Entry 4S1S (X-ray diffraction, 3.39 A resolution); this record covers chains G and H of the 3 polymer chains in the assembly.

== Chain G ==
Name: clade A/E 93TH057 HIV-1 gp120 core
Organism: Human immunodeficiency virus 1
Notes: engineered mutation(s): V1V2 and V3 deletion
Sequence (353 residues; each row starts with the number of its first residue; note: 96 numbers in that range are skipped by the numbering (no residue carries them; nothing is unmodelled there)):
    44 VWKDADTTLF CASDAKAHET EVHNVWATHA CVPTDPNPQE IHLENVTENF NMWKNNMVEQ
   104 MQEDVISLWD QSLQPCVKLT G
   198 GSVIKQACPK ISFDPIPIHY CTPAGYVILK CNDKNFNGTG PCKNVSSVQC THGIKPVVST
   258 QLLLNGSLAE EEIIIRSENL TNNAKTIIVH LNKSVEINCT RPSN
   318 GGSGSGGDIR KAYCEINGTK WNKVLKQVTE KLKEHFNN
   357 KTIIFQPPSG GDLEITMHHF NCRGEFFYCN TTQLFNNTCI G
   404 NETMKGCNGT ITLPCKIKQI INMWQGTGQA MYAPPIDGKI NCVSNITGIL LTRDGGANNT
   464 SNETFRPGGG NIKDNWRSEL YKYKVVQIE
Not modelled in the structure: 318-324, 404-407
Cystine bridges: Cys54-Cys74, Cys119-Cys205, Cys218-Cys247, Cys228-Cys239, Cys296-Cys331, Cys378-Cys445, Cys385-Cys418, Cys395-Cys410
Glycans and other covalent adducts: N-acetylglucosamine (NAG) linked to Asn234, Asn241, Asn262, Asn276, Asn289, Asn295, Asn334, Asn386, Asn392, Asn448

== Chain H ==
Name: Fab of VRC01-lineage antibody, 45-VRC01.H5.F-185917 heavy chain
Organism: Homo sapiens
Notes: fragment: Fab of VRC01-lineage antibody, 45-VRC01.H5.F-185917 heavy chain; antibody fragment or engineered binder
Sequence (228 residues; each row starts with the number of its first residue; a row labelled like 82A-82C holds insertion residues (82A, then the next letters in order)):
     1 EVRLRQSGAG FKKPGASVRV SCEASGYTFI KYYLHWIRQV PGGHPEWIGW IN
   52A P
    53 RGGQVNYSRQ FPGKFTMTRD TIRETAYLDV
82A-82C RGL
    83 TSDDTAVYYC VRTADCER
100A-100H DPCKGWVF
   101 PHWGQGTLVI VSPASTKGPS VFPLAPSSKS TSGGTAALGC LVKDYFPEPV TVSWNSGALT
   161 SGVHTFPAVL QSSGLYSLSS VVTVPSSSLG TQTYICNVNH KPSNTKVDKK VEPKSC
Cystine bridges: Cys22-Cys92, Cys98-Cys100C, Cys140-Cys196

== Chain G / chain H interface ==
Residue-residue contacts - 39 pairs, chain G then chain H:
  Lys97(G) - Arg100(H)
  Asn279(G) - Trp100F(H)
  Asn280(G) - Trp50(H)  hydrogen bond
  Asn280(G) - Asn58(H)
  Asn280(G) - Trp100F(H)
  Ala281(G) - Lys100D(H)
  Ala281(G) - Trp100F(H)
  Ser365(G) - Val57(H)
  Ser365(G) - Tyr59(H)
  Gly366(G) - Gly55(H)
  Gly366(G) - Gln56(H)
  Gly367(G) - Gly55(H)
  Asp368(G) - Gly54(H)
  Asp368(G) - Arg71(H)  salt bridge
  Ile371(G) - Gly54(H)
  Ile371(G) - Gly55(H)
  Ile371(G) - Gln56(H)
  Gln428(G) - Arg53(H)  hydrogen bond (backbone-side chain)
  Gly429(G) - Arg53(H)
  Arg456(G) - Asn58(H)  hydrogen bond (backbone-side chain)
  Asp457(G) - Asn58(H)
  Asp457(G) - Arg61(H)  hydrogen bond (backbone-side chain)
  Gly458(G) - Trp47(H)
  Gly458(G) - Asn58(H)  hydrogen bond (backbone-side chain)
  Gly458(G) - Tyr59(H)
  Gly458(G) - Ser60(H)
  Gly458(G) - Arg61(H)  hydrogen bond (backbone-backbone)
  Gly459(G) - Trp47(H)
  Gly459(G) - Ser60(H)
  Gly459(G) - Arg61(H)
  Ala460(G) - Ser60(H)
  Ala460(G) - Gln62(H)
  Asn465(G) - Arg61(H)
  Glu466(G) - Arg61(H)  salt bridge
  Gly471(G) - Gln56(H)
  Gly473(G) - Gln56(H)
  Asn474(G) - Asp100A(H)  hydrogen bond
  Asn474(G) - Pro100B(H)
  Lys476(G) - Asp100A(H)  salt bridge
Interface residues without a listed pair, chain G (28 interface residues in all): Lys282, Thr455, Asn461, Thr463, Thr467, Gly472
Interface residues without a listed pair, chain H (19 interface residues in all): Ile30

== Summary ==
28 residues of chain G and 19 residues of chain H are in contact; the contacts include 7 hydrogen bonds and 3
salt bridges. Among the polar pairs are Asp368(G)-Arg71(H), Glu466(G)-Arg61(H) and Lys476(G)-Asp100A(H).
Chain G is clade A/E 93TH057 HIV-1 gp120 core (Human immunodeficiency virus 1) and chain H is Fab of
VRC01-lineage antibody, 45-VRC01.H5.F-185917 heavy chain (Homo sapiens); the structure, Crystal structure of a
VRC01-lineage antibody, 45-VRC01.H5.F-185917, in complex with clade A/E HIV-1 gp120 core, was determined by
X-ray diffraction, deposited together with 4S1Q, 4S1R, 4XNY, 4XNZ, 4XVS and 4XVT.
